8G05 - chains B and G of the 5 polymer chains in the assembly; structure by electron microscopy, 3.00 A resolution.

Chain B:
Molecule: Guanine nucleotide-binding protein G(I)/G(S)/G(T) subunit beta-1
Source organism: Homo sapiens
UniProt: P62873 (GBB1_HUMAN); residue numbers follow UniProt; this construct covers 2-340
Amino-acid sequence (376 residues; numbered -9 to 366; the number before each row is that of its first residue; numbers below 1 keep their minus sign (Met-9 is residue -9)):
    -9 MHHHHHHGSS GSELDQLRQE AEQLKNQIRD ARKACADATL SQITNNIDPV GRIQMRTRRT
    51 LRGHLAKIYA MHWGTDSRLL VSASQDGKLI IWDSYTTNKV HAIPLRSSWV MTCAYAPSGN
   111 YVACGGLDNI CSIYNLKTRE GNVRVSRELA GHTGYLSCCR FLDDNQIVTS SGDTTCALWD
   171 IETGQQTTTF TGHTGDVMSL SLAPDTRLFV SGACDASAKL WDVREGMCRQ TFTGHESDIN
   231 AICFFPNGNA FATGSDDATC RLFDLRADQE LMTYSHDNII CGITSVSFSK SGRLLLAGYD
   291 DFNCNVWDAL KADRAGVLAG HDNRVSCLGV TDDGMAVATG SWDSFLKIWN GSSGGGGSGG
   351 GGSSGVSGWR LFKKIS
Unresolved in the structure: -9 to 1, 344-366
Sequence notes: initiating methionine (-9); expression tag (-8 to 1, 341-366)
Curated features (UniProtKB/Swiss-Prot):
  - modified residue: Ser2 (N-acetylserine), His266 (Phosphohistidine)
  - natural variant: Leu30 (L30F: In MRD42; uncertain significance), Arg52 (R52G: In MRD42), Gly64 (G64V: In MRD42), Asp76 (D76E: In MRD42; D76G: In MRD42), Gly77 (G77S: In MRD42), Lys78 (K78R: In MRD42), Ile80 (I80N: In MRD42; I80T: In MRD42), His91 (H91R: In MRD42; uncertain significance), Ala92 (A92T: In MRD42), Pro94 (P94S: In MRD42), Leu95 (L95P: In MRD42), Arg96 (R96L: In MRD42), 5 further natural variant entries in UniProt

Chain G:
Molecule: Guanine nucleotide-binding protein G(I)/G(S)/G(O) subunit gamma-2
Source organism: Homo sapiens
UniProt: P59768 (GBG2_HUMAN); numbering as in UniProt (aligned over 1-71)
Amino-acid sequence (71 residues; numbered 1 to 71; the number before each row is that of its first residue):
     1 MASNNTASIA QARKLVEQLK MEANIDRIKV SKAAADLMAY CEAHAKEDPL LTPVPASENP
    61 FREKKFFCAI L
Unresolved in the structure: 1-5, 63-71
Curated features (UniProtKB/Swiss-Prot):
  - modified residue: Ala2 (N-acetylalanine), Cys68 (Cysteine methyl ester)
  - lipidation: Cys68 (S-geranylgeranyl cysteine)

Interface between chain B and chain G:
Pairs across the interface (91):
  Glu3(B) with Ile9(G)
  Leu7(B) with Ile9(G); Ala12(G), hydrophobic; Arg13(G); Val16(G)
  Ala11(B) with Leu15(G), hydrophobic
  Leu14(B) with Leu19(G); Lys20(G); Ala23(G), hydrophobic
  Lys15(B) with Leu19(G)
  Ile18(B) with Leu19(G), hydrophobic; Ala23(G), hydrophobic
  Ala21(B) with Arg27(G)
  Ala24(B) with Lys29(G), hydrogen bond (backbone-side chain)
  Cys25(B) with Arg27(G); Ile28(G); Lys29(G); Val30(G), hydrogen bond (backbone-backbone)
  Ala26(B) with Val30(G), hydrophobic
  Ala28(B) with Val30(G)
  Leu30(B) with Ala34(G), hydrophobic
  Ile33(B) with Ser31(G); Ala34(G), hydrophobic
  Thr34(B) with Met38(G)
  Ile37(B) with Met38(G), hydrophobic
  Val40(B) with Leu51(G), hydrophobic
  Met45(B) with Leu50(G), hydrophobic
  Arg48(B) with Phe61(G)
  Arg49(B) with Pro60(G); Phe61(G); Arg62(G), hydrogen bond (side chain-backbone)
  Ser84(B) with Phe61(G)
  Tyr85(B) with Pro60(G); Phe61(G), hydrophobic
  Met217(B) with Met21(G), hydrophobic
  Cys218(B) with Gln18(G); Met21(G); Glu22(G), hydrogen bond
  Arg219(B) with Glu22(G)
  Gln220(B) with Ile25(G)
  Thr221(B) with Glu22(G), hydrogen bond
  Phe235(B) with Leu37(G), hydrophobic; Tyr40(G), hydrophobic; Cys41(G), hydrophobic
  Pro236(B) with Tyr40(G)
  Asn237(B) with Tyr40(G)
  Ala240(B) with Leu37(G), hydrophobic
  Asp254(B) with Ala33(G)
  Arg256(B) with Asp26(G); Arg27(G); Ile28(G); Asp36(G), salt bridge
  Ala257(B) with Ile28(G); Val30(G), hydrophobic
  Asp258(B) with Ile25(G); Arg27(G), salt bridge
  Gln259(B) with Val30(G)
  Leu261(B) with Val30(G), hydrophobic
  Ser279(B) with Asp48(G), hydrogen bond
  Lys280(B) with Glu47(G); Asp48(G), hydrogen bond (backbone-side chain)
  Ser281(B) with Tyr40(G); Cys41(G), hydrogen bond (backbone-side chain); His44(G); Asp48(G), hydrogen bond; Leu51(G)
  Gly282(B) with Cys41(G)
  Arg283(B) with Cys41(G); Glu42(G), salt bridge; Leu51(G)
  Leu284(B) with Leu50(G); Leu51(G), hydrophobic
  Leu300(B) with Met38(G), hydrophobic; Cys41(G), hydrophobic
  Val320(B) with Leu50(G), hydrophobic
  Asp323(B) with Pro49(G)
  Gly324(B) with Pro49(G); Leu50(G)
  Met325(B) with Pro49(G), hydrophobic; Leu50(G); Val54(G), hydrophobic; Pro60(G)
  Ala326(B) with Phe61(G), hydrophobic
  Val327(B) with Leu50(G), hydrophobic
  Asn340(B) with Asn59(G), hydrogen bond; Phe61(G)
  Gly341(B) with Asn59(G)
  Ser342(B) with Pro53(G)
  Ser343(B) with Pro53(G), hydrogen bond (side chain-backbone); Val54(G), hydrogen bond (side chain-backbone); Pro55(G)
Interface residues without a listed pair, chain B (63 interface residues in all): Leu4, Glu10, Arg22, Asp27, Asn36, Ile43, Trp63, Leu252, Ile338, Trp339
Interface residues without a listed pair, chain G (42 interface residues in all): Ser8, Ala45, Glu58

In short:
The interface between chain B and chain G involves 63 residues on one side and 42 on the other, with 12
hydrogen bonds and 3 salt bridges. Among the polar pairs are Arg256(B)-Asp36(G), Asp258(B)-Arg27(G) and
Arg283(B)-Glu42(G).
Here chain B is Guanine nucleotide-binding protein G(I)/G(S)/G(T) subunit beta-1 and chain G is Guanine
nucleotide-binding protein G(I)/G(S)/G(O) subunit gamma-2, both from Homo sapiens. Entry 8G05 (Cryo-EM
structure of an orphan GPCR-Gi protein signaling complex) was determined by electron microscopy.
